3H1I - chains A and B of the 20 polymer chains in the assembly; structure by X-ray diffraction, 3.53 A resolution.

Chain A:
Protein: Ubiquinol-cytochrome-C reductase complex core protein I, mitochondrial
Source organism: Gallus gallus
Notes: EC 1.10.2.2
Chain sequence (446 residues; row label = number of the first residue in the row):
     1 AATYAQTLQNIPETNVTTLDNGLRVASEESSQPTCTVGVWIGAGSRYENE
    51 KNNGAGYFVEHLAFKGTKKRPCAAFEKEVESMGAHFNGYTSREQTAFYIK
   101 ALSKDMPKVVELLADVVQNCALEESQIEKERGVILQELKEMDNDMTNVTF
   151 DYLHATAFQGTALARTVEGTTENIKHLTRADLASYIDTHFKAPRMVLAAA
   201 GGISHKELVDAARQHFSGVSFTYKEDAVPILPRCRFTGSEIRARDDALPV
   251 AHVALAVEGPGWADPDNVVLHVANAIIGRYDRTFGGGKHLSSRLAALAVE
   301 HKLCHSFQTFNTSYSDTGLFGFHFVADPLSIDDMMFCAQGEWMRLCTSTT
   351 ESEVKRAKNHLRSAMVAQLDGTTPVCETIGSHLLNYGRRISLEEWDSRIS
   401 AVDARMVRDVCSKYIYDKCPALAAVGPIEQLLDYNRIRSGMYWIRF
Unresolved in the structure: 1, 445-446

Chain B:
Protein: Ubiquinol-cytochrome-C reductase complex core protein 2, mitochondrial
Source organism: Gallus gallus
Notes: EC 1.10.2.2
Chain sequence (441 residues; numbered -1 to 439; the number before each row is that of its first residue; numbers below 1 keep their minus sign (Ser-1 is residue -1)):
    -1 SLKVAPKVAVSAAAERVKLCPGAEDLEITKLPNGLIIASLENFSPASRIG
    49 VFIKAGSRYETTANLGTAHLLRLASPLTTKGASSFRITRGIEAVGGSLSV
    99 YSTREKMTYCVECLRDHVDTVMEYLLNVTTAPEFRPWEVTDLQPQLKVDK
   149 AVAFQSPQVGVLENLHAAAYKTALANPLYCPDYRIGKITSEQLHHFVQNN
   199 FTSARMALVGIGVKHSDLKQVAEQFLNIRSGAGTSSAKATYWGGEIREQN
   249 GHSLVHAAVVTEGAAVGSAEANAFSVLQHVLGAGPLIKRGSSVTSKLYQG
   299 VAKATTQPFDASAFNVNYSDSGLFGFYTISQAAHAGEVIRAAMNQLKAAA
   349 QGGVTEEDVTKAKNQLKATYLMSVETAQGLLNEIGSEALLSGTHTAPSVV
   399 AQKIDSVTSADVVNAAKKFVSGKKSMAASGDLGSTPFLDEL
Unresolved in the structure: -1 to 18

Interface between chain A and chain B:
Contacting residue pairs (70; chain A residue first):
  Ala2(A) - Phe41(B)  hydrophobic
  Ala2(A) - Arg113(B)  hydrogen bond (backbone-side chain)
  Thr3(A) - Arg113(B)
  Thr3(A) - Asp114(B)
  Tyr4(A) - Pro43(B)  hydrophobic
  Tyr4(A) - Arg113(B)
  Tyr4(A) - Asp114(B)  hydrogen bond (backbone-side chain)
  Thr7(A) - Phe41(B)
  Thr7(A) - Pro43(B)
  Thr7(A) - Arg113(B)
  Asn10(A) - Pro19(B)
  Pro33(A) - Leu369(B)  hydrophobic
  Thr34(A) - Leu369(B)
  Thr34(A) - Met370(B)
  Thr34(A) - Glu373(B)  hydrogen bond
  Tyr57(A) - Arg287(B)
  Glu60(A) - Lys286(B)  salt bridge
  Glu60(A) - Arg287(B)  salt bridge
  His61(A) - Arg287(B)  hydrogen bond
  Phe64(A) - Lys286(B)
  Lys65(A) - Arg287(B)  hydrogen bond (side chain-backbone)
  Glu76(A) - Ile285(B)
  Glu76(A) - Gly288(B)
  Glu76(A) - Ser289(B)  hydrogen bond (side chain-backbone)
  Lys77(A) - Lys359(B)
  Glu80(A) - Leu284(B)
  Glu80(A) - Ile285(B)
  Glu80(A) - Ser290(B)
  Glu80(A) - Val291(B)  hydrogen bond (side chain-backbone)
  Glu80(A) - Thr292(B)  hydrogen bond (side chain-backbone)
  Ser81(A) - Thr292(B)
  Ser81(A) - Lys359(B)
  Ser81(A) - Asn362(B)
  Gly83(A) - Ala366(B)
  Ala84(A) - Leu284(B)
  His85(A) - Leu284(B)
  His85(A) - Met370(B)
  Phe86(A) - Leu284(B)  hydrogen bond (backbone-backbone)
  Phe86(A) - Ile285(B)
  Phe86(A) - Lys286(B)  hydrogen bond (backbone-backbone)
  Asn87(A) - Lys286(B)
  Gly88(A) - Lys286(B)  hydrogen bond (backbone-side chain)
  Tyr89(A) - Lys286(B)
  Lys100(A) - Met370(B)
  Lys100(A) - Glu373(B)  salt bridge
  Glu137(A) - Arg287(B)  salt bridge
  Arg282(A) - Gln143(B)
  Gly285(A) - Pro74(B)
  Gly286(A) - Thr86(B)
  His289(A) - Ser82(B)
  His289(A) - Phe83(B)
  His289(A) - Arg87(B)  hydrogen bond (backbone-side chain)
  Leu290(A) - Arg87(B)  hydrogen bond (backbone-side chain)
  Leu290(A) - Glu90(B)
  Ser291(A) - Arg87(B)  hydrogen bond
  Ser291(A) - Glu90(B)  hydrogen bond (backbone-side chain)
  Arg356(A) - Glu90(B)
  Asn359(A) - Ala91(B)  hydrogen bond (side chain-backbone)
  Asn359(A) - Val92(B)
  Asn359(A) - Gly93(B)
  Asn359(A) - Leu112(B)
  His360(A) - Gly93(B)
  Ser363(A) - Gly93(B)  hydrogen bond (side chain-backbone)
  Ser363(A) - Leu112(B)
  Val366(A) - Pro43(B)  hydrophobic
  Val366(A) - Ala44(B)  hydrophobic
  Asp370(A) - Thr374(B)
  Asp370(A) - Ala375(B)  hydrogen bond (side chain-backbone)
  Gly371(A) - Glu373(B)
  Thr372(A) - Glu373(B)  hydrogen bond
Also at the interface, not in a pair above, chain A (46 interface residues in all): Leu8, Gln32, Val79, Leu102, Thr283, Ser292, Arg362
Also at the interface, not in a pair above, chain B (42 interface residues in all): Glu39, Ser42, Val146, Val150, Ser293, Gln363, Thr367, Val372

Overview:
46 residues of chain A face 42 of chain B across their interface; the contacts include 19 hydrogen bonds and 4
salt bridges. Among the polar pairs are Glu60(A)-Lys286(B), Glu60(A)-Arg287(B) and Lys100(A)-Glu373(B).
Chain A is Ubiquinol-cytochrome-C reductase complex core protein I, mitochondrial and chain B is
Ubiquinol-cytochrome-C reductase complex core protein 2, mitochondrial, both from Gallus gallus; the
structure, Stigmatellin and antimycin bound cytochrome bc1 complex from chicken, was determined by X-ray
diffraction, deposited together with 3H1H and 3H1J.
